Entry 4Y5U (X-ray diffraction, 2.71 A resolution); this record covers chains A and B.

# Chain A (and B)
Protein: Signal transducer and activator of transcription 6
Organism: Homo sapiens
Notes: chain B of this document is another copy of the same molecule, construct and numbering; everything in this record applies to it too
UniProt: P42226 (STAT6_HUMAN); residue numbers follow UniProt; this construct covers 113-658
Sequence (549 residues; each row starts with the number of its first residue):
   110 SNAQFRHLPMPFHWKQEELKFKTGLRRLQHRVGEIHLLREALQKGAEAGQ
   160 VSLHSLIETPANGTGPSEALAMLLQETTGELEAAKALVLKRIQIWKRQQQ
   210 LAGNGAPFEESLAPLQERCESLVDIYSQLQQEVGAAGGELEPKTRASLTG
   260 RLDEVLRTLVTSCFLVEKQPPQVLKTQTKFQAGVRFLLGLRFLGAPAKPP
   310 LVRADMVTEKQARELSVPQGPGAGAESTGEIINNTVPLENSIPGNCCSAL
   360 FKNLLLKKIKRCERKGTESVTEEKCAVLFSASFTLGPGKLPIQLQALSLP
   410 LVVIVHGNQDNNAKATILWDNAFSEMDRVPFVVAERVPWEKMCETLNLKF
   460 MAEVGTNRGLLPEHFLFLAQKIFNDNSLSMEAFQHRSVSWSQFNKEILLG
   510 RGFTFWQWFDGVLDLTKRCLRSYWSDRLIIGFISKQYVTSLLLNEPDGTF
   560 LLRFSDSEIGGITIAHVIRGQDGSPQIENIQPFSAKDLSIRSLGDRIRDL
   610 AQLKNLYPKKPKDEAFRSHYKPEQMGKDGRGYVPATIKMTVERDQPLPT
Not modelled in the structure: 110-129, 152, 157-178, 244-253, 324-338, 367-380, 395-399, 627-636, 652-658 (chain B: 110-129, 152-179, 243-254, 324-338, 367-380, 395-398, 627-637, 652-658)
Glycans and other covalent adducts: covalent link Q290-K361
Modified positions: Y641 (O-phosphotyrosine; PTR)
Construct notes: expression tag (110-112)
UniProt features mapped onto this chain:
  - modified residue: Y641 (Phosphotyrosine)
  - natural variant: A321 (A321V: Does not affect DNA-binding transcription factor activity), E372 (E372K: In HIES6), E382 (E382Q: In HIES6), D419 (D419A: In HIES6; D419G: In HIES6; D419H: In HIES6; D419N: In HIES6; D419Y: In HIES6), D519 (D519H: In HIES6), K595 (K595R: In HIES6), P643 (P643R: In HIES6)
  - mutagenesis: Y641 (Y641F: Abolishes phosphorylation. Loss of DNA-binding transcription factor activity)
What the authors report for this chain:
  - post-translational modification sites: Y641
  - self-association interface (contacts with another copy of this molecule); pairs are residue here / residue on that copy: K647-K647, Y641, K647
  - contacts within the chain: V386-S407 (hydrogen bond), S407-L408 (hydrogen bond)
  - mutagenesis - S407A, S407E: decreased signaling in response to IL-4
  - mutagenesis - S407E: decreased signaling in response to antiviral signaling pathways
  - mutagenesis - S407A, S407E: decreased expression
  - specificity-determining residues: H415
  - specificity-determining residues: N417 (proposed by the authors, not directly observed)
  - mutagenesis - H415N (Kd 2.2 uM): decreased binding to CS4
  - mutagenesis - H415N (Kd 2.2 uM): decreased binding to IHG
  - mutagenesis - H415N (7.5-fold): increased binding to M67
  - mutagenesis - H415N (3.8-fold): increased binding to T1
  - mutagenesis - H415N: decreased signaling in response to N4 site DNA
  - mutagenesis - H415N: increased signaling in response to N3 site DNA
  - mutagenesis - H415A: abolished signaling in response to N4 site DNAs
  - mutagenesis - H415A: abolished signaling in response to N3
  - mutagenesis - K288A, K367A/K369A: decreased signaling
  - mutagenesis - K284A, K284D, K288D, K367D/K369D, H415A, Q418A: abolished signaling in response to IL-4
  - disease-associated variants - E372K, E377K, D419A, D419G, D419H: increased signaling (citing earlier work)
  - mutagenesis - K284A, K284D, K288D, K367D/K369D, H415A, Q418A: abolished binding to CS4

# Chain A / chain B interface
Pairs across the interface (66):
  K544(A) - R639(B)
  K544(A) - G640(B)
  K544(A) - Y641(B)
  R562(A) - Y641(B)
  S564(A) - Y641(B)
  D565(A) - Y641(B)
  S566(A) - R639(B)
  S566(A) - Y641(B)
  T572(A) - Y641(B)
  E587(A) - V642(B)
  N588(A) - Y641(B)
  N588(A) - V642(B)  hydrogen bond (backbone-backbone)
  I589(A) - Y641(B)
  I589(A) - V642(B)
  I589(A) - A644(B)  hydrophobic
  Q590(A) - Y641(B)
  Q590(A) - V642(B)  hydrogen bond (backbone-backbone)
  Q590(A) - A644(B)  hydrogen bond (side chain-backbone)
  P591(A) - Y641(B)
  I599(A) - I599(B)
  R600(A) - I646(B)
  R605(A) - I646(B)
  R639(A) - R510(B)
  R639(A) - S566(B)
  G640(A) - K544(B)
  G640(A) - N588(B)
  Y641(A) - K544(B)
  Y641(A) - R562(B)
  Y641(A) - S564(B)
  Y641(A) - D565(B)
  Y641(A) - S566(B)
  Y641(A) - T572(B)
  Y641(A) - N588(B)
  Y641(A) - I589(B)
  Y641(A) - Q590(B)
  Y641(A) - P591(B)
  V642(A) - N588(B)  hydrogen bond (backbone-backbone)
  V642(A) - I589(B)
  V642(A) - Q590(B)  hydrogen bond (backbone-backbone)
  V642(A) - V650(B)  hydrophobic
  P643(A) - Q590(B)
  P643(A) - T649(B)
  P643(A) - V650(B)
  P643(A) - E651(B)  hydrogen bond (backbone-backbone)
  A644(A) - I589(B)  hydrophobic
  A644(A) - Q590(B)
  A644(A) - T649(B)
  T645(A) - K647(B)
  T645(A) - M648(B)
  T645(A) - T649(B)  hydrogen bond (backbone-backbone)
  I646(A) - R605(B)
  I646(A) - I646(B)  hydrophobic
  I646(A) - K647(B)
  I646(A) - M648(B)  hydrophobic
  K647(A) - T645(B)
  K647(A) - I646(B)
  K647(A) - K647(B)  hydrogen bond (backbone-backbone)
  K647(A) - T649(B)
  M648(A) - T645(B)
  M648(A) - I646(B)  hydrophobic
  T649(A) - A644(B)
  T649(A) - T645(B)  hydrogen bond (backbone-backbone)
  V650(A) - V642(B)  hydrophobic
  V650(A) - P643(B)
  E651(A) - P643(B)
  E651(A) - T645(B)
Interface residues without a listed pair, chain B (30 interface residues in all): F563, E567, E587, R600

# Overview
27 residues of chain A face 30 of chain B across their interface, with 9 hydrogen bonds. Among the polar pairs
are Q590(A)-A644(B), N588(A)-V642(B) and Q590(A)-V642(B). The paper reports that K284A, K284D and K288D of
chain A, among others, abolish signaling in response to IL-4; specificity determinants H415(A) and N417(A); 16
substitutions were tested in all.
Both chains are Signal transducer and activator of transcription 6 (Homo sapiens). Entry 4Y5U (Transcription
factor) was determined by X-ray diffraction together with 5D39 and 4Y5W from the same study.
